7TZA - chain A; structure by X-ray diffraction, 2.10 A resolution.

# Chain A
Name: Quinolone signal response protein
Organism: Pseudomonas aeruginosa
UniProtKB: A0A0H2Z6F6 (A0A0H2Z6F6_PSEAB); residues 1-301 here = UniProt positions 1-301
Sequence (304 residues; row label = number of the first residue in the row; numbers below 1 keep their minus sign (Gly-2 is residue -2)):
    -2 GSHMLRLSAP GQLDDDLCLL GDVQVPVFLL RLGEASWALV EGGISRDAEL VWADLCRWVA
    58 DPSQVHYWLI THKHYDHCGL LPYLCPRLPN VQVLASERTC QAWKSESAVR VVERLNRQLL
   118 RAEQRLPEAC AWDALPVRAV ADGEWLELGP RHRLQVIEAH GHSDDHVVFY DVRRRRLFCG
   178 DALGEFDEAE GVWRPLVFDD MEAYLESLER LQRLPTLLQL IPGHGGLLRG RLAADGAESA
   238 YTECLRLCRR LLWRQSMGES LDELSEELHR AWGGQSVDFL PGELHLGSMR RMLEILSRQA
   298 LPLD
Unresolved in the structure: -2, 119-120, 297-301
Differences from the reference sequence: expression tag (-2 to 0)
Bound ions: Fe ion site 1: His69, His71, His159, Asp178; Fe ion site 2: Asp73, His74, Asp178, His221 (together with KYX)
Small-molecule neighbours: KYX (N-{4-[(2,2-dimethylpropyl)carbamamido]phenyl}-1H-indazole-7-carboxamide): Lys70, His71, Tyr72, Asp73, His74, Ala105, Val108, Val109, Leu112, Asp178, Glu182, Leu193, Phe195, His221, Ser273, Phe276, Leu277, Leu281, His282, Ser285, Met286
What the authors report for this chain:
  - contacts within the chain: Glu182-Arg191 (hydrogen bond), Glu182-Gln272 (hydrogen bond)
  - mutagenesis - E182W: decreased binding to BB562
  - mutagenesis - E182W/E280A: unchanged binding to BB562
  - mutagenesis - E182W, E182W/E280A: decreased catalytic activity
  - mutagenesis - E182W/E280A: abolished signaling in response to RhlR
  - mutagenesis - E182W/E280A: decreased binding to RhlR
  - mutagenesis - E182W: decreased signaling
  - mutagenesis - E182W: increased stability
  - mutagenesis - D73A: unchanged signaling
  - mutagenesis - R243A/R246A/R247A: abolished binding to RhlR (citing earlier work)
  - binding site for KYX: Tyr72, Ser285

# Summary
Bound to chain A: compound KYX. His69, His71, His159 and Asp178 coordinate Fe ion site 1. Asp73, His74, Asp178
and His221 coordinate Fe ion site 2. The paper reports a binding site for KYX at Tyr72 and Ser285; E182W and
E182W/E280A reduce catalytic activity; 4 substitutions were tested in all.
Chain A is Quinolone signal response protein (Pseudomonas aeruginosa); the structure, Structure of PQS
Response Protein PqsE in complex with N-(4-(3-neopentylureido)phenyl)-1H-indazole-7-carboxamide, was
determined by X-ray diffraction (same publication as 7TZ9 and 7U6G).
